Entry 5MFG (X-ray diffraction, 1.90 A resolution); this record covers chains A and B of the 5 polymer chains in the assembly.

# Chain A (and B)
Protein: Yiiim5aii
From: synthetic construct
Notes: chain B of this document is another copy of the same molecule, construct and numbering; everything in this record applies to it too
Sequence (286 residues; each row starts with the number of its first residue):
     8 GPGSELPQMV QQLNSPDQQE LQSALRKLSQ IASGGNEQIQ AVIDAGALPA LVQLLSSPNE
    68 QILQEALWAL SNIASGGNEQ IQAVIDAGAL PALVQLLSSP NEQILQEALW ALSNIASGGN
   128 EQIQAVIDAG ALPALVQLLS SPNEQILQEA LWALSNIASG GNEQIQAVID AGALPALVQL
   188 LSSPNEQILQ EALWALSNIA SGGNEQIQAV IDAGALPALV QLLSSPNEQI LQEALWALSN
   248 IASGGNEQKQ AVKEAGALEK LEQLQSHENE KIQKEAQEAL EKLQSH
Unresolved in the structure: 8-11 (chain B: 8-22, 292-293)
Metal / ion sites: Ca2+ site 1: Asn21, Gln60; Ca2+ site 2: Pro23, Gln25 (shared with 2 residues of chain C); Ca2+ site 3: Pro65, Glu67 (shared with 2 residues of chain C); Ca2+ site 4: Pro107, Glu109 (shared with 2 residues of chain C); Ca2+ site 5: Pro149, Glu151 (shared with 2 residues of chain C); Ca2+ site 6: Pro191, Glu193 (shared with 2 residues of chain C); Ca2+ site 7: Pro233, Glu235 (shared with 2 residues of chain D)

# Interface between chain A and chain B
Pairs across the interface (53):
  Asn211(A) with Gly41(B); Gly42(B); Gln45(B)
  Ile214(A) with Gln45(B)
  Gln215(A) with Glu44(B); Gln45(B), hydrogen bond
  Ile218(A) with Gln45(B); Ala48(B), hydrophobic
  Leu223(A) with Ala48(B); Val49(B); Ala52(B), hydrophobic
  Val227(A) with Ala52(B); Gly53(B)
  Leu230(A) with Ala57(B), hydrophobic
  Glu235(A) with Ile69(B)
  Leu238(A) with Ile69(B), hydrophobic
  Gln239(A) with Glu72(B)
  Leu242(A) with Leu58(B), hydrophobic; Glu72(B)
  Trp243(A) with Trp75(B), hydrophobic
  Leu245(A) with Val49(B), hydrophobic
  Ser246(A) with Trp75(B); Ala76(B); Asn79(B), hydrogen bond (backbone-side chain)
  Asn247(A) with Trp75(B)
  Ile248(A) with Val49(B), hydrophobic
  Ala249(A) with Ile46(B); Asn79(B); Ile80(B), hydrophobic
  Ser250(A) with Asn79(B)
  Gly251(A) with Gly41(B); Gly42(B)
  Lys256(A) with Trp75(B), hydrogen bond (backbone-side chain); Asn79(B), hydrogen bond (backbone-side chain); Ser82(B), hydrogen bond; Trp117(B)
  Ala258(A) with Trp75(B), hydrophobic
  Leu265(A) with Trp75(B), hydrophobic
  Leu268(A) with Trp75(B)
  Glu269(A) with Gln71(B), hydrogen bond
  Gln272(A) with Trp117(B)
  Ser273(A) with Gln155(B)
  Glu275(A) with Trp117(B)
  Ile279(A) with Trp117(B), hydrophobic; Trp159(B), hydrophobic
  Gln280(A) with Trp159(B); Trp201(B)
  Glu282(A) with Ile38(B)
  Glu285(A) with Leu35(B); Ile38(B); Ala39(B)
  Ala286(A) with Ala39(B)
  Lys289(A) with Leu35(B)
Also at the interface, not in a pair above, chain A (34 interface residues in all): Asn276
Also at the interface, not in a pair above, chain B (32 interface residues in all): Ala54, Leu61, Asn66, Ala73, Gln113, Asn121

# Overview
The interface between chain A and chain B involves 34 residues on one side and 32 on the other, with 6
hydrogen bonds. Polar pairs include Gln215(A)-Gln45(B), Ser246(A)-Asn79(B) and Lys256(A)-Trp75(B). The Ca2+
site 1 is built by Asn21(A) and Gln60(A).
Chain A and chain B are both Yiiim5aii (synthetic construct); the structure, Designed armadillo repeat protein
YIIIM5AII in complex with peptide (RR)4, was determined by X-ray diffraction (same publication as 5MFF, 5MFH,
5MFI, 5MFJ and 5MFK).
